PDB entry 8T49 | electron microscopy, 3.20 A resolution | chains D and G of the 18 polymer chains in the assembly

== Chain D ==
Name: RM20A3 light chain Fv
From: Macaca mulatta
Sequence (128 residues; row label = number of the first residue in the row; note: 1 number in that range is skipped by the numbering (no residue carries it; nothing is unmodelled there); a row labelled like 27A-27C holds insertion residues (27A, then the next letters in order)):
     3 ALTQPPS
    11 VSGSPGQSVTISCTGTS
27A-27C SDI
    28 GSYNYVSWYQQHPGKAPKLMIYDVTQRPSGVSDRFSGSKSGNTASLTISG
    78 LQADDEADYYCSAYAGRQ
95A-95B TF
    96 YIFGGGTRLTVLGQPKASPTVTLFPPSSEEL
Disordered / not traced: 105-126
Disulfides: Cys-23/Cys-88

== Chain G ==
Name: MD65 N332-GT5 SOSIP gp41
From: Human immunodeficiency virus 1
Sequence (153 residues; numbered 512 to 664; the number before each row is that of its first residue):
   512 AAGIGASSDGFLGAAGSTMGAASMTLTVQARNLLSGIVQQQSNLLRAPEP
   562 QQHLLKDTHWGIKQLQARVLAVEHYLRDQQLLGIWGCSGKLICCTNVPWN
   612 SSWSNRNLSEIWDNMTWLQWDKEISNYTQIIYGLLEESQNQQEKNEQDLL
   662 ALD
Disordered / not traced: 512-519, 547-571
Disulfides: Cys-598/Cys-604
Glycans and other covalent adducts: N-acetylglucosamine (NAG) linked to Asn-611, Asn-618, Asn-637

== Chain D / chain G interface ==
Residue-residue contacts (7):
  Tyr-30(D) with Asp-664(G), hydrogen bond (side chain-backbone)
  Tyr-32(D) with Asp-664(G), hydrogen bond
  Tyr-91(D) with Asp-664(G)
  Arg-94(D) with Leu-660(G), hydrogen bond (side chain-backbone); Leu-661(G); Leu-663(G)
  Phe-95B(D) with Leu-663(G), hydrophobic

== In short ==
The interface between chain D and chain G involves 5 residues on one side and 4 on the other; the contacts
include 3 hydrogen bonds. Polar pairs include Tyr-30(D)/Asp-664(G), Tyr-32(D)/Asp-664(G) and
Arg-94(D)/Leu-660(G). N-acetylglucosamine is covalently linked to Asn-611(G), Asn-618(G) and Asn-637(G).
Here chain D is RM20A3 light chain Fv (Macaca mulatta) and chain G is MD65 N332-GT5 SOSIP gp41 (Human
immunodeficiency virus 1). Entry 8T49 (MD65 N332-GT5 SOSIP in complex with RM_N332_03 Fab and RM20A3 Fab) was
determined by electron microscopy, deposited together with 8T4B, 8T4D, 8T4K and 8T4L.
